PDB entry 9GUR | electron microscopy, 4.20 A resolution (low resolution: residue-level contacts below are approximate; hydrogen-bond / salt-bridge calls are withheld) | chains 5 and 4 of the 9 polymer chains in the assembly

# Chain 5
Protein: DNA-directed RNA polymerase subunit omega
Source organism: Escherichia coli K-12
Notes: EC 2.7.7.6
Reference sequence: P0A800 (RPOZ_ECOLI); numbering as in UniProt (aligned over 4-74)
Chain sequence (71 residues; numbered 4 to 74; the number before each row is that of its first residue):
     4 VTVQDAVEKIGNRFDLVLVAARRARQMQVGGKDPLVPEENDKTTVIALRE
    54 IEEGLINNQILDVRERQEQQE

# Chain 4
Protein: DNA-directed RNA polymerase subunit beta'
Source organism: Escherichia coli K-12
Notes: EC 2.7.7.6
Reference sequence: P0A8T7 (RPOC_ECOLI); residues 15-1373 here = UniProt positions 15-1373
Chain sequence (1359 residues; row label = number of the first residue in the row):
    15 EEFDAIKIALASPDMIRSWSFGEVKKPETINYRTFKPERDGLFCARIFGP
    65 VKDYECLCGKYKRLKHRGVICEKCGVEVTQTKVRRERMGHIELASPTAHI
   115 WFLKSLPSRIGLLLDMPLRDIERVLYFESYVVIEGGMTNLERQQILTEEQ
   165 YLDALEEFGDEFDAKMGAEAIQALLKSMDLEQECEQLREELNETNSETKR
   215 KKLTKRIKLLEAFVQSGNKPEWMILTVLPVLPPDLRPLVPLDGGRFATSD
   265 LNDLYRRVINRNNRLKRLLDLAAPDIIVRNEKRMLQEAVDALLDNGRRGR
   315 AITGSNKRPLKSLADMIKGKQGRFRQNLLGKRVDYSGRSVITVGPYLRLH
   365 QCGLPKKMALELFKPFIYGKLELRGLATTIKAAKKMVEREEAVVWDILDE
   415 VIREHPVLLNRAPTLHRLGIQAFEPVLIEGKAIQLHPLVCAAYNADFDGD
   465 QMAVHVPLTLEAQLEARALMMSTNNILSPANGEPIIVPSQDVVLGLYYMT
   515 RDCVNAKGEGMVLTGPKEAERLYRSGLASLHARVKVRITEYEKDANGELV
   565 AKTSLKDTTVGRAILWMIVPKGLPYSIVNQALGKKAISKMLNTCYRILGL
   615 KPTVIFADQIMYTGFAYAARSGASVGIDDMVIPEKKHEIISEAEAEVAEI
   665 QEQFQSGLVTAGERYNKVIDIWAAANDRVSKAMMDNLQTETVINRDGQEE
   715 KQVSFNSIYMMADSGARGSAAQIRQLAGMRGLMAKPDGSIIETPITANFR
   765 EGLNVLQYFISTHGARKGLADTALKTANSGYLTRRLVDVAQDLVVTEDDC
   815 GTHEGIMMTPVIEGGDVKEPLRDRVLGRVTAEDVLKPGTADILVPRNTLL
   865 HEQWCDLLEENSVDAVKVRSVVSCDTDFGVCAHCYGRDLARGHIINKGEA
   915 IGVIAAQSIGEPGTQLTMRTFHIGGAASRAAAESSIQVKNKGSIKLSNVK
   965 SVVNSSGKLVITSRNTELKLIDEFGRTKESYKVPYGAVLAKGDGEQVAGG
  1015 ETVANWDPHTMPVITEVSGFVRFTDMIDGQTITRQTDELTGLSSLVVLDS
  1065 AERTAGGKDLRPALKIVDAQGNDVLIPGTDMPAQYFLPGKAIVQLEDGVQ
  1115 ISSGDTLARIPQESGGTKDITGGLPRVADLFEARRPKEPAILAEISGIVS
  1165 FGKETKGKRRLVITPVDGSDPYEEMIPKWRQLNVFEGERVERGDVISDGP
  1215 EAPHDILRLRGVHAVTRYIVNEVQDVYRLQGVKINDKHIEVIVRQMLRKA
  1265 TIVNAGSSDFLEGEQVEYSRVKIANRELEANGKVGATYSRDLLGITKASL
  1315 ATESFISAASFQETTRVLTEAAVAGKRDELRGLKENVIVGRLIPAGTGYA
  1365 YHQDRMRRR
Unresolved in the structure: 934-951, 1127-1134
Curated features (UniProtKB/Swiss-Prot):
  - binding site (Zn(2+)): Cys70, Cys72, Cys85, Cys88, Cys814, Cys888, Cys895, Cys898
  - binding site (Mg(2+)): Asp460, Asp462, Asp464
  - modified residue: Lys983 (N6-acetyllysine)
  - mutagenesis: Gln504 (Q504P: Resistant to antibiotics salinamide A and B), Asn690 (N690D: Resistant to antibiotics salinamide A and B), Met697 (M697V: Resistant to antibiotics salinamide A and B), Ala735 (A735T: Resistant to antibiotics salinamide A and B), Arg738 (R738C/H/P/S: Resistant to antibiotics salinamide A and B), Ala748 (A748E: Resistant to antibiotics salinamide A and B), Pro758 (P758S/T: Resistant to antibiotics salinamide A and B), Phe763 (F763C: Resistant to antibiotics salinamide A and B), Ser775 (S775A: Resistant to antibiotics salinamide A and B), Ala779 (A779T/V: Resistant to antibiotics salinamide A and B), Arg780 (R780C: Resistant to antibiotics salinamide A and B), Gly782 (G782A/C: Resistant to antibiotics salinamide A and B), 1 further mutagenesis entry in UniProt
Ion coordination: Zn2+ site 1: Cys70, Cys72, Cys85, Cys88; Mg2+: Asp460, Asp462, Asp464 (shared with 1 residue of chain X); Zn2+ site 2: Cys814, Cys888, Cys895, Cys898

# Interface between chain 5 and chain 4
Pairs across the interface (31):
  Val4(5) - Glu438(4)
  Val4(5) - Arg481(4)
  Thr5(5) - Thr487(4)
  Gln7(5) - Leu614(4)
  Gln7(5) - Lys615(4)
  Gly14(5) - Asn910(4)
  Asn15(5) - Asn910(4)
  Arg16(5) - Ala482(4)
  Arg16(5) - Leu483(4)
  Arg16(5) - Arg905(4)
  Arg16(5) - Asn910(4)
  Phe17(5) - Lys911(4)
  Phe17(5) - Gly1360(4)
  Phe17(5) - Thr1361(4)
  Val20(5) - Leu478(4)
  Val20(5) - Glu479(4)
  Val20(5) - Ala482(4)
  Ala23(5) - Leu478(4)
  Ala24(5) - Leu478(4)
  Ala27(5) - Leu474(4)
  Arg28(5) - Leu474(4)
  Arg28(5) - Glu475(4)
  Asn43(5) - Arg417(4)
  Lys45(5) - Glu414(4)
  Lys45(5) - Arg417(4)
  Lys45(5) - Glu418(4)
  Thr47(5) - Glu418(4)
  Thr47(5) - Gln477(4)
  Thr47(5) - Leu478(4)
  Val48(5) - Glu418(4)
  Leu51(5) - Arg481(4)
Also at the interface, not in a pair above, chain 5 (19 interface residues in all): Leu21, Gln31
Also at the interface, not in a pair above, chain 4 (23 interface residues in all): Asn488, Glu913, Ala1364

# Overview
19 residues of chain 5 face 23 of chain 4 across their interface. Asp460(4), Asp462(4) and Asp464(4)
coordinate Mg2+. Cys70(4), Cys72(4), Cys85(4) and Cys88(4) form the Zn2+ site 1. From UniProt: 8 Zn2+-binding
residues, 3 Mg2+-binding residues and 13 mutagenesis sites on chain 4.
Chain 5 is DNA-directed RNA polymerase subunit omega and chain 4 is DNA-directed RNA polymerase subunit beta',
both from Escherichia coli K-12; the structure, 30S mRNA delivery complex TEC resolved (TEC only), was
determined by electron microscopy (same publication as 9GUP, 9GUQ, 9GUS, 9GUT, 9GUU, 9GUV, 9GUW and 9GUX).
